7TIB - chains C and D of the 10 polymer chains in the assembly; structure by electron microscopy, 3.40 A resolution.

[Chain C]
Protein: Replication factor C subunit 3
Source organism: Saccharomyces cerevisiae
UniProtKB: P38629 (RFC3_YEAST); residue numbers follow UniProt; this construct covers 1-340
Amino-acid sequence (340 residues; numbered 1 to 340; the number before each row is that of its first residue):
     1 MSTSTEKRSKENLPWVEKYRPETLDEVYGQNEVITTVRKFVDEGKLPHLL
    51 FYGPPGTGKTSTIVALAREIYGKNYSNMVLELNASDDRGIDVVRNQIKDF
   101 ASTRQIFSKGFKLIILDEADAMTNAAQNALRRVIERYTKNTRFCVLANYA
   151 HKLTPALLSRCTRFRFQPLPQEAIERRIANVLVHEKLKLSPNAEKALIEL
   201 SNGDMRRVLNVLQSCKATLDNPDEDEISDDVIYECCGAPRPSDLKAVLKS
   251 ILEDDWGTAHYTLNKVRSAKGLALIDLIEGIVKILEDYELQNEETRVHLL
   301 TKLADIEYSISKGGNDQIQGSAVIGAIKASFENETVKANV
Unresolved in the structure: 1-8, 336-340
UniProt features mapped onto this chain:
  - binding site (ATP): V16 to Y19, R20, Y28, G53 to S61, N148, R206
  - modified residue: S2 (N-acetylserine)
Ion coordination: Mg2+: T60 (together with ATP-gamma-S)
Residues lining bound ligands:
  - ATP-gamma-S (AGS; phosphothiophosphoric acid-adenylate ester), molecule 1: V16, Y19, R20, P21, E26, V27, Y28, P54, P55, G56, T57, G58, K59, T60, S61, N148, L169, R177, M205, R206, L209
  - ATP-gamma-S (AGS), molecule 2: R131, E135, A156, R160

[Chain D]
Protein: Replication factor C subunit 2
Source organism: Saccharomyces cerevisiae
UniProtKB: P40348 (RFC2_YEAST); numbering as in UniProt (aligned over 1-353)
Amino-acid sequence (353 residues; numbered 1 to 353; the number before each row is that of its first residue):
     1 MFEGFGPNKKRKISKLAAEQSLAQQPWVEKYRPKNLDEVTAQDHAVTVLK
    51 KTLKSANLPHMLFYGPPGTGKTSTILALTKELYGPDLMKSRILELNASDE
   101 RGISIVREKVKNFARLTVSKPSKHDLENYPCPPYKIIILDEADSMTADAQ
   151 SALRRTMETYSGVTRFCLICNYVTRIIDPLASRCSKFRFKALDASNAIDR
   201 LRFISEQENVKCDDGVLERILDISAGDLRRGITLLQSASKGAQYLGDGKN
   251 ITSTQVEELAGVVPHDILIEIVEKVKSGDFDEIKKYVNTFMKSGWSAASV
   301 VNQLHEYYITNDNFDTNFKNQISWLLFTTDSRLNNGTNEHIQLLNLLVKI
   351 SQL
Unresolved in the structure: 1-13
UniProt features mapped onto this chain:
  - binding site (ATP): V28, R32, G65 to S73, N171, R229
  - modified residue: M1 (N-acetylmethionine)
Ion coordination: Mg2+: T72 (together with ATP-gamma-S)
Residues lining bound ligands:
  - ATP-gamma-S (AGS; phosphothiophosphoric acid-adenylate ester), molecule 1: W27, V28, Y31, R32, P33, E38, V39, T40, Q42, P66, P67, G68, T69, G70, K71, T72, S73, E141, N171, L192, R200, L228, R229, I232
  - ATP-gamma-S (AGS), molecule 2: R154, E158, P179, S182, R183

[Chain C / chain D interface]
Residue-residue contacts - 92 pairs, chain C then chain D:
  N12(C) with A56(D); N57(D); P133(D); R165(D), hydrogen bond (backbone-side chain)
  L13(C) with N57(D); S161(D); G162(D); R165(D)
  P14(C) with P59(D), hydrophobic; R165(D)
  W15(C) with N57(D)
  E17(C) with E158(D); S161(D)
  R20(C) with R155(D); E158(D), salt bridge
  P55(C) with P179(D), hydrophobic; S182(D)
  T60(C) with R155(D)
  E81(C) with R155(D), salt bridge
  N83(C) with R155(D)
  A84(C) with S151(D); A152(D)
  S85(C) with R107(D); K111(D); A152(D); R155(D); T156(D)
  D86(C) with K111(D), salt bridge
  D87(C) with R107(D), salt bridge
  D117(C) with R155(D), salt bridge
  E118(C) with S151(D); R154(D), salt bridge; R155(D); R183(D), salt bridge
  D120(C) with R154(D), salt bridge
  N148(C) with R154(D), hydrogen bond
  D204(C) with S182(D)
  R206(C) with E158(D), salt bridge; S182(D); R183(D)
  R207(C) with K186(D)
  N210(C) with S182(D); R183(D); S185(D)
  Q213(C) with N57(D), hydrogen bond (side chain-backbone); P59(D)
  S214(C) with V48(D)
  A217(C) with V48(D), hydrophobic; K51(D)
  T218(C) with V48(D)
  D220(C) with T47(D); K51(D)
  E234(C) with H44(D)
  G237(C) with R188(D)
  D255(C) with T316(D)
  W256(C) with I309(D), hydrophobic; T316(D); K319(D); N320(D), hydrogen bond; S323(D)
  K270(C) with K190(D), hydrogen bond (backbone-side chain)
  G271(C) with R188(D), hydrogen bond (backbone-side chain); K190(D)
  L272(C) with R188(D)
  A273(C) with R188(D)
  K302(C) with W324(D)
  D305(C) with F327(D)
  I306(C) with F327(D), hydrophobic
  S309(C) with F327(D); S331(D), hydrogen bond
  S311(C) with Y172(D); T174(D)
  K312(C) with Y172(D); N335(D)
  G313(C) with N334(D), hydrogen bond (backbone-side chain)
  G314(C) with D330(D); N334(D)
  N315(C) with N302(D), hydrogen bond; D330(D)
  Q317(C) with H305(D), hydrogen bond (backbone-side chain)
  I318(C) with V301(D), hydrophobic; H305(D); L326(D); F327(D), hydrophobic
  S321(C) with H305(D), hydrogen bond; S323(D), hydrogen bond (backbone-side chain)
  A322(C) with S323(D); F327(D), hydrophobic
  G325(C) with N320(D); S323(D)
  K328(C) with N320(D)
  A329(C) with N320(D)
Also at the interface, not in a pair above, chain C (58 interface residues in all): E11, A121, Y149, C235, H260, S268, Q319
Also at the interface, not in a pair above, chain D (48 interface residues in all): Y134, D178, C184, D193, T310

[Summary]
58 residues of chain C and 48 residues of chain D are in contact, with 12 hydrogen bonds and 9 salt bridges.
Among the polar pairs are R20(C)-E158(D), E81(C)-R155(D) and D86(C)-K111(D). One ATP-gamma-S molecule is bound
between chain C and chain D.
Here chain C is Replication factor C subunit 3 and chain D is Replication factor C subunit 2, both from
Saccharomyces cerevisiae. Entry 7TIB (Structure of the yeast clamp loader (Replication Factor C RFC) bound to
the open sliding clamp ...) was determined by electron microscopy (same publication as 7THJ, 7THV, 7TI8, 7TIC,
7TID and 7TKU).
